Entry 4AFX (X-ray diffraction, 2.09 A resolution); this record covers chains A and B.

[Chain A]
Protein: Protein Z dependent protease inhibitor
From: Homo sapiens
UniProt: Q9UK55 (ZPI_HUMAN); residues 2-387 here correspond to UniProt positions 23-408 (UniProt number = residue number + 21)
Sequence (387 residues; each row starts with the number of its first residue):
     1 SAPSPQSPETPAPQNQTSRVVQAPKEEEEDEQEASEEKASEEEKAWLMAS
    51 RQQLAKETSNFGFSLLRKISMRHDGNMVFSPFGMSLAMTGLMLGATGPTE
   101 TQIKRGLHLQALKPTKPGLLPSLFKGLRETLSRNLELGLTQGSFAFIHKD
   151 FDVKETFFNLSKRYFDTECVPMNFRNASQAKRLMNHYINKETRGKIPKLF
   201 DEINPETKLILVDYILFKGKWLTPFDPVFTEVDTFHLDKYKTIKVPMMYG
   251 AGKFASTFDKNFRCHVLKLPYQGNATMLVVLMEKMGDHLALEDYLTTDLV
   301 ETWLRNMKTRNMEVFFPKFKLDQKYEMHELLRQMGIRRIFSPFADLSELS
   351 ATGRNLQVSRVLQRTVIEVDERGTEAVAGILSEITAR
Unresolved in the structure: 1-39, 387
Differences from the reference sequence: expression tag (1); engineered mutation R387 (Tyr408 in Q9UK55)
Curated features (UniProtKB/Swiss-Prot):
  - region: T115 to S132 (Heparin-binding)
  - site (Essential for interaction with PROZ): Y240, D293
  - modified residue: S35 (Phosphoserine)
  - glycosylation (N-linked (GlcNAc...) asparagine): N15, N159, N176, N274
Metal / ion sites: Na+ near E292 (its only coordinating residue here)
Reported in the primary citation:
  - mutagenesis - M71A (17 +/- 5nM), D74A (34 +/- 5nM), D74A/D293A (240 000 +/- 160 000nM), Y240A (1500 +/- 100nM), D293A (40 000 +/- 14 000nM): decreased binding to PZ
  - mutagenesis - D238A, K239A: unchanged binding to PZ
  - conformationally variable residues (helix shift): W46, Y240, D293

[Chain B]
Protein: Protein Z dependent protease inhibitor
From: Homo sapiens
UniProt: Q9UK55 (ZPI_HUMAN); residues 388-423 here correspond to UniProt positions 409-444 (UniProt number = residue number + 21)
Sequence (36 residues; numbered 388 to 423; the number before each row is that of its first residue):
   388 SMPPVIKIDRPFHFMIYEETSGMLLFLGRVVNPTLL
Unresolved in the structure: 388-389
Differences from the reference sequence: conflict I395 (Val416 in Q9UK55)

[Chain A / chain B interface]
Residue-residue contacts (118; chain A residue first):
  A55(A) with S408(B); G409(B); M410(B), hydrophobic
  T58(A) with M410(B)
  S59(A) with Y404(B); L411(B)
  G62(A) with L414(B)
  F63(A) with Y404(B); L411(B), hydrophobic; L414(B), hydrophobic
  L66(A) with L414(B), hydrophobic
  H73(A) with R416(B), hydrogen bond (backbone-side chain)
  D74(A) with R416(B), hydrogen bond (backbone-side chain)
  G75(A) with R416(B), hydrogen bond (backbone-side chain); V418(B)
  N76(A) with R416(B); V417(B); V418(B), hydrogen bond (side chain-backbone); N419(B), hydrogen bond (side chain-backbone); L422(B), hydrogen bond (side chain-backbone); L423(B), hydrogen bond (side chain-backbone)
  M77(A) with G415(B); R416(B), hydrogen bond (backbone-backbone)
  V78(A) with F401(B), hydrophobic; L414(B)
  F79(A) with F413(B); L414(B), hydrogen bond (backbone-backbone)
  S80(A) with L412(B), hydrogen bond (side chain-backbone)
  P81(A) with L411(B)
  F82(A) with M410(B), hydrophobic; L411(B), hydrogen bond (backbone-backbone); L412(B), hydrophobic
  L127(A) with S408(B); M410(B), hydrophobic
  L131(A) with E405(B)
  L139(A) with L412(B), hydrophobic
  F217(A) with I403(B), hydrophobic; F413(B), hydrophobic
  T234(A) with D396(B)
  F235(A) with I395(B); D396(B); R397(B); P398(B); V418(B); P420(B)
  H236(A) with D396(B), salt bridge; R397(B); P398(B)
  L237(A) with V418(B); N419(B)
  I243(A) with T421(B)
  V245(A) with P420(B), hydrophobic; T421(B)
  M247(A) with I395(B)
  S256(A) with I393(B)
  K268(A) with E406(B), salt bridge
  Y271(A) with I403(B)
  N274(A) with E405(B); E406(B), hydrogen bond (backbone-backbone); T407(B), hydrogen bond
  A275(A) with Y404(B); E406(B)
  T276(A) with M402(B); I403(B); Y404(B), hydrogen bond (backbone-backbone); E406(B)
  M277(A) with M402(B); I403(B), hydrophobic
  L278(A) with H400(B); F401(B); M402(B), hydrogen bond (backbone-backbone); Y404(B), hydrophobic
  V279(A) with I395(B), hydrophobic; H400(B)
  V280(A) with F399(B); H400(B), hydrogen bond (backbone-backbone); M402(B), hydrophobic
  L281(A) with K394(B); I395(B), hydrophobic; R397(B); P398(B)
  M282(A) with R397(B)
  E283(A) with R397(B), hydrogen bond (backbone-side chain)
  M285(A) with R397(B)
  L291(A) with H400(B)
  E292(A) with H400(B), salt bridge; R416(B), salt bridge
  V300(A) with Y404(B)
  R310(A) with P391(B)
  N311(A) with P391(B)
  M312(A) with P391(B)
  E313(A) with P390(B); P391(B), hydrogen bond (backbone-backbone); V392(B); I393(B), hydrogen bond (backbone-backbone)
  V314(A) with I393(B)
  F315(A) with V392(B), hydrophobic; I393(B), hydrogen bond (backbone-backbone); K394(B); I395(B), hydrogen bond (backbone-backbone)
  F316(A) with I395(B), hydrophobic; F399(B), hydrophobic
  P317(A) with I395(B)
  K318(A) with P420(B)
  F319(A) with F399(B), hydrophobic; V417(B), hydrophobic; P420(B), hydrophobic
  K320(A) with L422(B); L423(B)
  L321(A) with L422(B); L423(B)
  D322(A) with L423(B), hydrogen bond (backbone-backbone)
  Q323(A) with L423(B), hydrogen bond (side chain-backbone)
  T365(A) with F413(B)
  I367(A) with F401(B), hydrophobic; I403(B), hydrophobic
  T374(A) with I403(B)
  A376(A) with F413(B), hydrophobic
Also at the interface, not in a pair above, chain A (71 interface residues in all): L54, S70, L137, I215, K244, H265, L267, V377, A378

[Overview]
Chain A and chain B form an interface of 71 and 34 residues respectively, with 23 hydrogen bonds and 4 salt
bridges. Polar pairs include H236(A)-D396(B), K268(A)-E406(B) and E292(A)-H400(B). The paper reports that
M71A, D74A and D74A/D293A of chain A, among others, reduce binding to PZ; conformational variability at
W46(A), Y240(A) and D293(A); 7 substitutions were tested in all.
Here chain A is Protein Z dependent protease inhibitor and chain B is Protein Z dependent protease inhibitor,
both from Homo sapiens. Entry 4AFX (Crystal structure of the reactive loop cleaved ZPI in I2 space group) was
determined by X-ray diffraction (same publication as 4AJU and 4AJT).
